Entry 6V85 (electron microscopy, 4.38 A resolution (low resolution: residue-level contacts below are approximate; hydrogen-bond / salt-bridge calls are withheld)); this record covers chains A and F of the 6 polymer chains in the assembly.

Chain A:
Protein: RNA-directed RNA polymerase L
Source organism: Parainfluenza virus 5 (strain W3)
Notes: EC 2.7.7.48, 2.1.1.56, 2.7.7.88, 2.1.1.296
UniProt: Q88434 (L_PIV5); residue numbers follow UniProt; this construct covers 1-2255
Sequence (2255 residues; row label = number of the first residue in the row):
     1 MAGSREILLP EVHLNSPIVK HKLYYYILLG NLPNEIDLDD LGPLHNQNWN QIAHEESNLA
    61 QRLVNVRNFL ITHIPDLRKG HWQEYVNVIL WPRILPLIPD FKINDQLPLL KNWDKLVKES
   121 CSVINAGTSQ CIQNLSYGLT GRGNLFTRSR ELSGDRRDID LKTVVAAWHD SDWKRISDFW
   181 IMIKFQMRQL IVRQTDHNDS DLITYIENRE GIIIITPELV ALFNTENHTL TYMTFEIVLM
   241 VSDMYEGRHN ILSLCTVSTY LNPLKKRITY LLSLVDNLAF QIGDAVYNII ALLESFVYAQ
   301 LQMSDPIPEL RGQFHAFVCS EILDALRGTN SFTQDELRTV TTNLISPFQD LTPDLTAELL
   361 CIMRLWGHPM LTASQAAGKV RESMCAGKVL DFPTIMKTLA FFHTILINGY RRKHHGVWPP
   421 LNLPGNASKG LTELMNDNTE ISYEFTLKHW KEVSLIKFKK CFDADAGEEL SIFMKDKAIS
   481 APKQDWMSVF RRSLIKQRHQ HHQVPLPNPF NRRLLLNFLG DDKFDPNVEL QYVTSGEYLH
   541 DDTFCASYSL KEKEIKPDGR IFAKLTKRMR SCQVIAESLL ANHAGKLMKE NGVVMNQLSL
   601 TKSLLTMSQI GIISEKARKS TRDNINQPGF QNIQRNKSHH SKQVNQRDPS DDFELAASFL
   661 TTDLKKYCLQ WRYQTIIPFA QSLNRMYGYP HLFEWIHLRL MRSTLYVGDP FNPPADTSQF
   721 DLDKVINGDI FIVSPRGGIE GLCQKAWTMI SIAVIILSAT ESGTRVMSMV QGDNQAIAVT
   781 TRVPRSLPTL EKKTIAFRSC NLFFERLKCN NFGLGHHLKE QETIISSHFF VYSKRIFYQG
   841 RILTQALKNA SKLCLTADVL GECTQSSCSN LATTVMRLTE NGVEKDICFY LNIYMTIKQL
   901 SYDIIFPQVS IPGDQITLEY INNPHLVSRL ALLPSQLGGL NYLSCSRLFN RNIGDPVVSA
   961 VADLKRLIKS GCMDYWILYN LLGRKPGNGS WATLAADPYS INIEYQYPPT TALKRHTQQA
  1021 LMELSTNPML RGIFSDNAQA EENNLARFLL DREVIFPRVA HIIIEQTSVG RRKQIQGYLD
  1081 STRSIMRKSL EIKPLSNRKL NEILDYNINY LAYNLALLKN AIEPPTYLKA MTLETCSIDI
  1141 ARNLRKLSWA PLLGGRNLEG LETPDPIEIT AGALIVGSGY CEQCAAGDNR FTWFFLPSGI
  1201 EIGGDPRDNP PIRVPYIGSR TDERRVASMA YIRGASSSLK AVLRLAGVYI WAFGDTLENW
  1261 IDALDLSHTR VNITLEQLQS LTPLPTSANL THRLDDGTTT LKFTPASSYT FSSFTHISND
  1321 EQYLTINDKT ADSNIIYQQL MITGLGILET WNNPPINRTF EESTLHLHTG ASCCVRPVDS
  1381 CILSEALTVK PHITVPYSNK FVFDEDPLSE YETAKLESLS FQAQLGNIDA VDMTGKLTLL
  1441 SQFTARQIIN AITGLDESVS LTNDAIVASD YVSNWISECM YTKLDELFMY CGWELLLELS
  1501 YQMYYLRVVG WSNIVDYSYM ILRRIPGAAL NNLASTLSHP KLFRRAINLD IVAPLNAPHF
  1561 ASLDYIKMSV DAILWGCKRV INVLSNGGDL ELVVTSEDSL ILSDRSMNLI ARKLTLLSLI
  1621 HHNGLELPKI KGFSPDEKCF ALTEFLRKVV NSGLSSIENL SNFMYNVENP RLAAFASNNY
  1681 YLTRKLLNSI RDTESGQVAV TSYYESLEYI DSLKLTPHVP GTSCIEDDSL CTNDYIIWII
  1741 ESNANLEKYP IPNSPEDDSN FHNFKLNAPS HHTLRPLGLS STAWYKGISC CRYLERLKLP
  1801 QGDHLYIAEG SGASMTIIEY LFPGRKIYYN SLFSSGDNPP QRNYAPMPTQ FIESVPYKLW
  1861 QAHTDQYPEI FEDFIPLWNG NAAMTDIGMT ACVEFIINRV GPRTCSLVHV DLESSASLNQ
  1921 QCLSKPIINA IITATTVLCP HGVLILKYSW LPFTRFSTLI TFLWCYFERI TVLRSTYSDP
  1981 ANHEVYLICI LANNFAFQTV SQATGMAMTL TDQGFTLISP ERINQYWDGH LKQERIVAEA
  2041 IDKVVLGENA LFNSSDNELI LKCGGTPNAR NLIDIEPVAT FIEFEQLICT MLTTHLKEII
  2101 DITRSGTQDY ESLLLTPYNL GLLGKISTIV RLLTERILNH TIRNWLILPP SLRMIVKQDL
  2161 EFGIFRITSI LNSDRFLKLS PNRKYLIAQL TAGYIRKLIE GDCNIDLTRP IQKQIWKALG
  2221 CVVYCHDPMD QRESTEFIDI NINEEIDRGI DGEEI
Unresolved in the structure: 1-4, 34-41, 148-156, 198-201, 225-228, 495-506, 537-539, 550-561, 615-655, 708-710, 724-729, 736-737, 1185-1190, 1226-1230, 1398-1434, 1454-1475, 1556-1560, 1596-1603, 1666-1672, 1702-1730, 1837-1846, 1863-1886, 1900-1904, 1936-1939, 1989-1998, 2062-2075, 2105-2120, 2176-2185, 2202-2206, 2227-2255
UniProt features mapped onto this chain:
  - binding site (ATP): Leu1805 to Ser1814
Bound ions: Zn2+ site 1: Cys1136, Cys1373, Cys1374; Zn2+ site 2 near His1368 (its only coordinating residue here)

Chain F:
Protein: Phosphoprotein
Source organism: Parainfluenza virus 5 (strain W3)
UniProt: P11208 (PHOSP_PIV5); numbering as in UniProt (aligned over 1-392)
Sequence (392 residues; numbered 1 to 392; the number before each row is that of its first residue):
     1 MDPTDLSFSP DEINKLIETG LNTVEYFTSQ QVTGTSSLGK NTIPPGVTGL LTNAAEAKIQ
    61 ESTNHQKGSV GGGAKPKKPR PKIAIVPADD KTVPGKPIPN PLLGLDSTPS TQTVLDLSGK
   121 TLPSGSYKGV KLAKFGKENL MTRFIEEPRE NPIATSSPID FKRGAGIPAG SIEGSTQSDG
   181 WEMKSRSLSG AIHPVLQSPL QQGDLNALVT SVQSLALNVN EILNTVRNLD SRMNQLETKV
   241 DRILSSQSLI QTIKNDIVGL KAGMATLEGM ITTVKIMDPG VPSNVTVEDV RKTLSNHAVV
   301 VPESFNDSFL TQSEDVISLD ELARPTATSV KKIVRKVPPQ KDLTGLKITL EQLAKDCISK
   361 PKMREEYLLK INQASSEAQL IDLKKAIIRS AI
Unresolved in the structure: 1-345

Interface between chain A and chain F:
Residue-residue contacts (17):
  Gln300(A) - Gln352(F)
  Asp305(A) - Ile388(F)
  Glu309(A) - Lys384(F)
  Arg311(A) - Leu353(F)
  Arg311(A) - Ile388(F)
  Gly312(A) - Lys384(F)
  His315(A) - Thr349(F)
  His315(A) - Gln352(F)
  Ala316(A) - Leu346(F)
  Ala316(A) - Thr349(F)
  Cys319(A) - Ile348(F)
  Arg338(A) - Glu351(F)
  Arg338(A) - Asn372(F)
  Thr342(A) - Ile348(F)
  Ile345(A) - Gln352(F)
  Phe348(A) - Gln352(F)
  Gln349(A) - Gln352(F)
Interface residues without a listed pair, chain A (15 interface residues in all): Met303, Leu323
Interface residues without a listed pair, chain F (11 interface residues in all): Lys347, Lys355

Overview:
15 residues of chain A face 11 of chain F across their interface. Cys1136(A), Cys1373(A) and Cys1374(A)
coordinate Zn2+ site 1. From UniProt: 10 ATP-binding residues on chain A.
Chain A is RNA-directed RNA polymerase L and chain F is Phosphoprotein, both from Parainfluenza virus 5
(strain W3); the structure, Parainfluenza virus 5 L-P complex, was determined by electron microscopy,
deposited together with 6V86 and 6VAG.
